Entry 5BW9 (X-ray diffraction, 7.00 A resolution (low resolution: residue-level contacts below are approximate; hydrogen-bond / salt-bridge calls are withheld)); this record covers chains A and E of the 14 polymer chains in the assembly.

# Chain A
Molecule: V-type proton ATPase catalytic subunit A
Source organism: Saccharomyces cerevisiae
Notes: EC 3.6.3.14, 3.1.-.-
UniProt: P17255 (VATA_YEAST); the construct lacks a stretch of the UniProt sequence, so the offset changes along the chain: 1-283 = UniProt 1-283; 284-617 = UniProt 738-1071
Sequence (617 residues; row label = number of the first residue in the row):
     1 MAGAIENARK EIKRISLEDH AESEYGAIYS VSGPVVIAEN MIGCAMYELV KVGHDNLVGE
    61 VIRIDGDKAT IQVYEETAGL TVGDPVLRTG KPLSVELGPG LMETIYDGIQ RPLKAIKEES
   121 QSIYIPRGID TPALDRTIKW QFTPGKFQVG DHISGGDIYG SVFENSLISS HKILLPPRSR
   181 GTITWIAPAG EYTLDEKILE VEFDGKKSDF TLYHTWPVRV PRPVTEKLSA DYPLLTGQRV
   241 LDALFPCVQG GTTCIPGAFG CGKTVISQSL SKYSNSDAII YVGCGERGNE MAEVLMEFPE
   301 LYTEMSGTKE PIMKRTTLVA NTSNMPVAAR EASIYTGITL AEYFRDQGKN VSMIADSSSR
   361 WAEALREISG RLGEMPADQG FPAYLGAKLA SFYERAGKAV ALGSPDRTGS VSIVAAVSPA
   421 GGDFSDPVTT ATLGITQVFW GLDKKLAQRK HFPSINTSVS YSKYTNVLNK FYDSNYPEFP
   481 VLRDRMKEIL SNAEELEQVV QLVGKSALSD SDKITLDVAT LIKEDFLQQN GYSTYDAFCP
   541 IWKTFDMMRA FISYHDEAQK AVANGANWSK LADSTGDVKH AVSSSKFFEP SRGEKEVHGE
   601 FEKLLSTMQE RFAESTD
Disordered / not traced: 1-23, 615-617
Swiss-Prot annotation at these positions:
  - binding site (ATP): Gly-257 to Thr-264
  - modified residue: Ala-2 (N-acetylalanine), Thr-131 (Phosphothreonine), Ser-404 (Phosphoserine), Ser-474 (Phosphoserine)

# Chain E
Molecule: V-type proton ATPase subunit B
Source organism: Saccharomyces cerevisiae
UniProt: P16140 (VATB_YEAST); residues 1-517 here = UniProt positions 1-517
Sequence (517 residues; each row starts with the number of its first residue):
     1 MVLSDKELFA INKKAVEQGF NVKPRLNYNT VSGVNGPLVI LEKVKFPRYN EIVNLTLPDG
    61 TVRQGQVLEI RGDRAIVQVF EGTSGIDVKK TTVEFTGESL RIPVSEDMLG RIFDGSGRPI
   121 DNGPKVFAED YLDINGSPIN PYARIYPEEM ISTGVSAIDT MNSIARGQKI PIFSASGLPH
   181 NEIAAQICRQ AGLVRPTKDV HDGHEENFSI VFAAMGVNLE TARFFKQDFE ENGSLERTSL
   241 FLNLANDPTI ERIITPRLAL TTAEYLAYQT ERHVLTILTD MSSYADALRE VSAAREEVPG
   301 RRGYPGYMYT DLSTIYERAG RVEGRNGSIT QIPILTMPND DITHPIPDLT GYITEGQIFV
   361 DRQLHNKGIY PPINVLPSLS RLMKSAIGEG MTRKDHGDVS NQLYAKYAIG KDAAAMKAVV
   421 GEEALSIEDK LSLEFLEKFE KTFITQGAYE DRTVFESLDQ AWSLLRIYPK EMLNRISPKI
   481 LDEFYDRARD DADEDEEDPD TRSSGKKKDA SQEESLI
Disordered / not traced: 1-26, 199-205, 487-517
Swiss-Prot annotation at these positions:
  - binding site (ATP): Arg-381
  - modified residue (Phosphoserine): Ser-4, Ser-137, Ser-503, Ser-504, Ser-511, Ser-515
  - cross-link (Glycyl lysine isopeptide (Lys-Gly)): Lys-14 (interchain with G-Cter in ubiquitin), Lys-508 (interchain with G-Cter in ubiquitin)

# How chain A and chain E interact
Pairs across the interface (9; chain A residue first):
  Ala-45(A) / Ile-86(E)
  Met-46(A) / Thr-83(E)
  Met-46(A) / Gly-85(E)
  Arg-63(A) / Val-34(E)
  Ile-64(A) / Gly-33(E)
  Ile-64(A) / Val-34(E)
  Gly-66(A) / Ser-32(E)
  Met-375(A) / Ala-293(E)
  Ala-383(A) / Glu-290(E)
Other interface residues (no listed pair), chain A (9 interface residues in all): Asp-65, Ala-390
Other interface residues (no listed pair), chain E (11 interface residues in all): Asn-35, Asp-87, Ala-245

# Overview
Chain A and chain E form an interface of 9 and 11 residues respectively. UniProt lists 8 ATP-binding residues
on chain A; ATP-binding residue Arg-381(E) on chain E.
Chain A is V-type proton ATPase catalytic subunit A and chain E is V-type proton ATPase subunit B, both from
Saccharomyces cerevisiae; the structure, Crystal Structure of Yeast V1-ATPase in the Autoinhibited Form, was
determined by X-ray diffraction (same publication as 5D80).
